8EOK - chains G and H of the 6 polymer chains in the assembly; structure by electron microscopy, 3.53 A resolution.

[Chain G]
Molecule: Complement C3 beta chain
From: Homo sapiens
UniProtKB: P01024 (CO3_HUMAN); residues 1-645 here correspond to UniProt positions 23-667 (UniProt number = residue number + 22)
Amino-acid sequence (645 residues; row label = number of the first residue in the row):
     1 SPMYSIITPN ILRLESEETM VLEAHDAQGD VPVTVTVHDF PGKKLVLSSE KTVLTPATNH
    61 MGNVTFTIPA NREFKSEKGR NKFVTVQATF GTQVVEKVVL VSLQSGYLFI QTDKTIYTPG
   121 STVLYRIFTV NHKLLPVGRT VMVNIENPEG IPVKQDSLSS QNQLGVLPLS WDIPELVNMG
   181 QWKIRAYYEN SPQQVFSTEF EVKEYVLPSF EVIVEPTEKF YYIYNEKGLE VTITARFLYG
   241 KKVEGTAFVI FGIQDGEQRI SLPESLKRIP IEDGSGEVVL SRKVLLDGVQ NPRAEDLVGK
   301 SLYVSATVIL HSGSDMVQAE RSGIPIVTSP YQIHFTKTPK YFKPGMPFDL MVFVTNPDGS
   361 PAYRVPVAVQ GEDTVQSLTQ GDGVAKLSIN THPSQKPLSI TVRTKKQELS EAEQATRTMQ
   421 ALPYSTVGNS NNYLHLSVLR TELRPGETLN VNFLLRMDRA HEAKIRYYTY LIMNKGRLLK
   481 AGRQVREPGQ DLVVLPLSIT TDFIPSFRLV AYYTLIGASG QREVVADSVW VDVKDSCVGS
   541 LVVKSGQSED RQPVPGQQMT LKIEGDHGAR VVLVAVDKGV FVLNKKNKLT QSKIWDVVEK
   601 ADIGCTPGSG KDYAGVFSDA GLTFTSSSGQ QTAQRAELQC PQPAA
Unresolved in the structure: 26-29, 41, 70, 76-79, 518-520, 643-645
Cystine bridges: Cys605-Cys640
UniProt features mapped onto this chain:
  - site: Ser519, Gly520 (Microbial infection: Cleavage)
  - modified residue (Phosphoserine): Ser16, Ser48, Ser275, Ser281
  - glycosylation: Asn63 (N-linked (GlcNAc...) asparagine)

[Chain H]
Molecule: Complement C3b alpha' chain
From: Homo sapiens
UniProtKB: P01024 (CO3_HUMAN); residues 727-1641 here correspond to UniProt positions 749-1663 (UniProt number = residue number + 22)
Amino-acid sequence (915 residues; each row starts with the number of its first residue):
   727 SNLDEDIIAE ENIVSRSEFP ESWLWNVEDL KEPPKNGIST KLMNIFLKDS ITTWEILAVS
   787 MSDKKGICVA DPFEVTVMQD FFIDLRLPYS VVRNEQVEIR AVLYNYRQNQ ELKVRVELLH
   847 NPAFCSLATT KRRHQQTVTI PPKSSLSVPY VIVPLKTGLQ EVEVKAAVYH HFISDGVRKS
   907 LKVVPEGIRM NKTVAVRTLD PERLGREGVQ KEDIPPADLS DQVPDTESET RILLQGTPVA
   967 QMTEDAVDAE RLKHLIVTPS GCGEQNMIGM TPTVIAVHYL DETEQWEKFG LEKRQGALEL
  1027 IKKGYTQQLA FRQPSSAFAA FVKRAPSTWL TAYVVKVFSL AVNLIAIDSQ VLCGAVKWLI
  1087 LEKQKPDGVF QEDAPVIHQE MIGGLRNNNE KDMALTAFVL ISLQEAKDIC EEQVNSLPGS
  1147 ITKAGDFLEA NYMNLQRSYT VAIAGYALAQ MGRLKGPLLN KFLTTAKDKN RWEDPGKQLY
  1207 NVEATSYALL ALLQLKDFDF VPPVVRWLNE QRYYGGGYGS TQATFMVFQA LAQYQKDAPD
  1267 HQELNLDVSL QLPSRSSKIT HRIHWESASL LRSEETKENE GFTVTAEGKG QGTLSVVTMY
  1327 HAKAKDQLTC NKFDLKVTIK PAPETEKRPQ DAKNTMILEI CTRYRGDQDA TMSILDISMM
  1387 TGFAPDTDDL KQLANGVDRY ISKYELDKAF SDRNTLIIYL DKVSHSEDDC LAFKVHQYFN
  1447 VELIQPGAVK VYAYYNLEES CTRFYHPEKE DGKLNKLCRD ELCRCAEENC FIQKSDDKVT
  1507 LEERLDKACE PGVDYVYKTR LVKVQLSNDF DEYIMAIEQT IKSGSDEVQV GQQRTFISPI
  1567 KCREALKLEE KKHYLMWGLS SDFWGEKPNL SYIIGKDTWV EHWPEEDECQ DEENQKQCQD
  1627 LGAFTESMVV FGCPN
Unresolved in the structure: 727-729, 1332-1334, 1350-1358, 1500-1504
Cystine bridges: Cys851-Cys1491, Cys1079-Cys1136, Cys1336-Cys1467, Cys1367-Cys1436, Cys1484-Cys1489, Cys1496-Cys1568, Cys1515-Cys1639, Cys1615-Cys1624
Metal / ion sites: Mg2+: Asn1641 (shared with 1 residue of chain D)
UniProt features mapped onto this chain:
  - region: Glu1612 to Phe1637 (Interaction with CFP/properdin)
  - site: Arg932, Glu933 (Cleavage), Arg1281, Ser1282 (Cleavage), Arg1298, Ser1299 (Cleavage), Asn1641 (Coordinates Mg(2+) for interaction with Complement factor B Bb fragment (CFB))
  - modified residue (Phosphoserine): Ser946, Ser1299, Ser1551
  - glycosylation (N-linked (GlcNAc...) asparagine): Asn917, Asn1595
  - cross-link: Cys988 to Gln991 (Isoglutamyl cysteine thioester (Cys-Gln))

[Interface between chain G and chain H]
Residue-residue contacts - 134 pairs, chain G then chain H:
  Phe40(G) - Arg1020(H)
  Phe40(G) - Leu1024(H)  hydrophobic
  Gly42(G) - Leu1070(H)
  Lys43(G) - Asn1069(H)
  Lys43(G) - Leu1070(H)
  Arg80(G) - Thr1009(H)
  Asn81(G) - Glu1010(H)
  Phe83(G) - Glu1010(H)
  Asp113(G) - Trp751(H)
  Lys114(G) - Glu747(H)
  Arg126(G) - Trp751(H)
  Arg126(G) - Asn752(H)  hydrogen bond (side chain-backbone)
  Leu134(G) - Gly792(H)
  Leu135(G) - Asp789(H)
  Pro136(G) - Ser788(H)
  Ile151(G) - Gln961(H)
  Ile151(G) - Leu1297(H)  hydrophobic
  Pro152(G) - Ser1295(H)
  Pro152(G) - Leu1296(H)
  Pro152(G) - Leu1297(H)
  Val153(G) - Leu1296(H)
  Gln155(G) - Leu1296(H)
  Leu164(G) - Met787(H)
  Gly165(G) - Met787(H)
  Val166(G) - Met787(H)  hydrophobic
  Leu176(G) - Glu955(H)
  Leu176(G) - Met1325(H)  hydrophobic
  Glu204(G) - Tyr815(H)
  Tyr205(G) - Glu747(H)
  Leu207(G) - Glu747(H)
  Leu207(G) - Arg812(H)  hydrogen bond (backbone-side chain)
  Leu238(G) - Thr778(H)
  Leu238(G) - Thr779(H)  hydrogen bond (backbone-side chain)
  Tyr239(G) - Thr802(H)
  Tyr239(G) - Tyr832(H)  hydrogen bond
  Glu244(G) - Tyr1410(H)
  Thr246(G) - Tyr1425(H)  hydrogen bond
  Phe248(G) - Tyr1460(H)  hydrophobic
  Leu266(G) - Met1378(H)  hydrophobic
  Leu266(G) - Tyr1460(H)
  Arg268(G) - Tyr1406(H)
  Arg268(G) - Tyr1425(H)
  Arg268(G) - Asp1427(H)  salt bridge
  Ile309(G) - Tyr1425(H)
  His311(G) - Ser1408(H)
  His311(G) - Tyr1410(H)
  Asp315(G) - Arg812(H)  salt bridge
  Met316(G) - Tyr1458(H)  hydrophobic
  Met316(G) - Leu1463(H)  hydrophobic
  Cys537(G) - Cys794(H)  disulfide
  Val538(G) - Lys791(H)
  Leu541(G) - Ser786(H)
  Leu541(G) - Ala796(H)  hydrophobic
  Ser545(G) - Phe799(H)
  Gln552(G) - Met804(H)
  Pro553(G) - Thr802(H)
  Pro553(G) - Met804(H)
  Pro555(G) - Lys774(H)
  Pro555(G) - Val803(H)
  Pro555(G) - Gln805(H)
  Gly556(G) - Lys774(H)  hydrogen bond (backbone-backbone)
  Gln557(G) - Phe772(H)
  Gln557(G) - Leu773(H)  hydrogen bond (backbone-backbone)
  Gln558(G) - Ile771(H)
  Gln558(G) - Phe772(H)
  Met559(G) - Asn770(H)
  Met559(G) - Ile771(H)  hydrogen bond (backbone-backbone)
  Thr560(G) - Leu768(H)
  Thr560(G) - Met769(H)
  Thr560(G) - Asn770(H)  hydrogen bond
  Leu561(G) - Lys767(H)
  Leu561(G) - Leu768(H)
  Leu561(G) - Met769(H)  hydrogen bond (backbone-backbone)
  Leu561(G) - Phe799(H)  hydrophobic
  Lys562(G) - Thr766(H)
  Lys562(G) - Lys767(H)
  Ile563(G) - Glu754(H)
  Ile563(G) - Ser765(H)
  Ile563(G) - Thr766(H)
  Ile563(G) - Lys767(H)  hydrogen bond (backbone-backbone)
  Glu564(G) - Ser765(H)
  Glu564(G) - Thr766(H)
  Gly565(G) - Gly763(H)
  Gly565(G) - Ile764(H)
  Gly565(G) - Ser765(H)  hydrogen bond (backbone-backbone)
  Asp566(G) - Leu756(H)
  Asp566(G) - Gly763(H)
  Asp566(G) - Lys791(H)
  His567(G) - Glu758(H)  hydrogen bond (side chain-backbone)
  His567(G) - Pro760(H)
  His567(G) - Ser765(H)
  Gly568(G) - Leu756(H)
  Ala569(G) - Asp755(H)
  Ala569(G) - Leu756(H)  hydrogen bond (backbone-backbone)
  Ala569(G) - Ser786(H)
  Ala569(G) - Ser788(H)
  Arg570(G) - Val753(H)
  Arg570(G) - Glu754(H)
  Arg570(G) - Val785(H)
  Arg570(G) - Ser786(H)
  Arg570(G) - Met787(H)  hydrogen bond (backbone-backbone)
  Val571(G) - Val753(H)
  Val571(G) - Glu754(H)  hydrogen bond (backbone-backbone)
  Val571(G) - Leu756(H)  hydrophobic
  Val571(G) - Ala784(H)  hydrophobic
  Val571(G) - Val785(H)
  Val572(G) - Ala784(H)
  Val572(G) - Val785(H)  hydrogen bond (backbone-backbone)
  Leu573(G) - Leu750(H)
  Leu573(G) - Trp751(H)
  Leu573(G) - Asn752(H)  hydrogen bond (backbone-backbone)
  Leu573(G) - Leu783(H)
  Val574(G) - Leu750(H)
  Val574(G) - Trp751(H)  hydrophobic
  Val574(G) - Ile782(H)
  Val574(G) - Leu783(H)  hydrogen bond (backbone-backbone)
  Ala575(G) - Ser748(H)
  Ala575(G) - Trp749(H)  hydrogen bond (backbone-backbone)
  Ala575(G) - Glu781(H)
  Val576(G) - Glu747(H)
  Val576(G) - Glu781(H)  hydrogen bond (backbone-backbone)
  Asp577(G) - Glu747(H)  hydrogen bond (backbone-backbone)
  Asp577(G) - Thr778(H)  hydrogen bond
  Asp577(G) - Thr779(H)
  Lys578(G) - Thr779(H)  hydrogen bond (backbone-backbone)
  Lys578(G) - Glu800(H)  salt bridge
  Val580(G) - Glu747(H)
  Phe581(G) - Glu781(H)
  Gln591(G) - Ile793(H)
  Gln591(G) - Cys794(H)
  Gln591(G) - Val795(H)  hydrogen bond (side chain-backbone)
  Gln634(G) - Glu1018(H)  hydrogen bond (backbone-side chain)
  Gln634(G) - Arg1020(H)
  Ala636(G) - Glu1013(H)
Other interface residues (no listed pair), chain G (87 interface residues in all): Val98, Gln111, Leu124, Tyr125, Phe128, Glu175, Val206, Phe237, Lys241, Pro270, Ser312, Gly539, Val543, Lys544, Val554, Ile594, Gln631, Ala633
Other interface residues (no listed pair), chain H (88 interface residues in all): Asp775, Ser776, Ile777, Trp780, Val801, Phe808, Leu813, Arg826, Tyr830, Lys908, Arg915, Glu1008, Gln1021, Ser1293, Ile1423
Disulfides between the chains: Cys537(G)-Cys794(H)

[Overview]
87 residues of chain G and 88 residues of chain H are in contact, with 1 disulfide bond, 26 hydrogen bonds and
3 salt bridges. Among the polar pairs are Arg268(G)-Asp1427(H), Asp315(G)-Arg812(H) and Lys578(G)-Glu800(H).
Here chain G is Complement C3 beta chain and chain H is Complement C3b alpha' chain, both from Homo sapiens.
Entry 8EOK (Structure of the C3bB proconvertase in complex with lufaxin and factor Xa) was determined by
electron microscopy together with 8ENU and 8EO2 from the same study.
